PDB entry 1YVQ | X-ray diffraction, 1.80 A resolution | chains C and D of the 4 polymer chains in the assembly

[Chain C]
Name: Hemoglobin alpha chain
Source organism: Homo sapiens
UniProt: P69905 (HBA_HUMAN); numbering as in UniProt (aligned over 1-141)
Amino-acid sequence (141 residues; each row starts with the number of its first residue):
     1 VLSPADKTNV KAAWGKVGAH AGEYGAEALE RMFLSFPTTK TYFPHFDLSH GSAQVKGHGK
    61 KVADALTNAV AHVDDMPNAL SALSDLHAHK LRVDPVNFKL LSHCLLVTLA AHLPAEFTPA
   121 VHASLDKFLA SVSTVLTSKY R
Metal / ion sites: heme Fe: His87 (together with carbon monoxide)
Small-molecule neighbours: carbon monoxide / heme: Leu29, Met32, Thr39, Tyr42, Phe43, Phe46, His58, Lys61, Val62, Ala65, Leu66, Leu83, Leu86, His87, Leu91, Val93, Asn97, Phe98, Leu101, Leu105, Leu136

[Chain D]
Name: Hemoglobin beta chain
Source organism: Homo sapiens
UniProt: P68871 (HBB_HUMAN); residues 1-146 here = UniProt positions 1-146
Amino-acid sequence (146 residues; numbered 1 to 146; the number before each row is that of its first residue):
     1 VHLTPEEKSA VTALWGKVNV DEVGGKALGR LLVVYPWTQR FFESFGDLST PDAVMGNPKV
    61 KAHGKKVLGA FSDGLAHLDN LKGTFATLSE LHCDKLHVDP ENFRLLGNVL VCVLAHHFGK
   121 EFTPPVQAAY QKVVAGVANA LAHKYH
Differences from the reference sequence: engineered mutation Lys26 (Glu in P68871)
Metal / ion sites: heme Fe: His92 (together with carbon monoxide)
Small-molecule neighbours: carbon monoxide / heme: Leu28, Leu31, Thr38, Phe41, Phe42, Phe45, His63, Lys66, Val67, Ala70, Phe71, Phe85, Leu88, Leu91, His92, Leu96, Val98, Asn102, Phe103, Leu106, Val137, Leu141

[Interface between chain C and chain D]
Residue-residue contacts (40):
  Glu30(C) - Pro124(D)
  Arg31(C) - Phe122(D)  hydrogen bond (side chain-backbone)
  Arg31(C) - Thr123(D)
  Arg31(C) - Pro124(D)
  Arg31(C) - Gln127(D)  hydrogen bond
  Leu34(C) - Pro124(D)  hydrophobic
  Leu34(C) - Pro125(D)
  Leu34(C) - Ala128(D)
  Ser35(C) - Gln127(D)
  Ser35(C) - Ala128(D)
  Ser35(C) - Gln131(D)
  Phe36(C) - Gln131(D)
  Lys99(C) - Glu101(D)  salt bridge
  Lys99(C) - Arg104(D)
  His103(C) - Asn108(D)
  His103(C) - Val111(D)
  His103(C) - Gln127(D)
  His103(C) - Gln131(D)  hydrogen bond
  Cys104(C) - Gln127(D)
  Val107(C) - Val111(D)  hydrophobic
  Val107(C) - Ala115(D)
  Val107(C) - Gln127(D)
  Ala110(C) - Cys112(D)
  Ala110(C) - Ala115(D)
  Ala110(C) - His116(D)
  Ala111(C) - Ala115(D)
  Ala111(C) - Gly119(D)
  Pro114(C) - His116(D)  hydrogen bond (backbone-side chain)
  Phe117(C) - Arg30(D)  hydrogen bond (backbone-side chain)
  Phe117(C) - His116(D)
  Thr118(C) - Arg30(D)
  Pro119(C) - Arg30(D)
  Pro119(C) - Val33(D)
  Pro119(C) - Met55(D)  hydrophobic
  Ala120(C) - Pro51(D)  hydrophobic
  His122(C) - Arg30(D)  hydrogen bond
  His122(C) - Val34(D)
  Ala123(C) - Val33(D)
  Ala123(C) - Val34(D)  hydrophobic
  Asp126(C) - Tyr35(D)
Interface residues without a listed pair, chain C (20 interface residues in all): Leu106
Interface residues without a listed pair, chain D (23 interface residues in all): Val109, Lys120

[In short]
The interface between chain C and chain D involves 20 residues on one side and 23 on the other; the contacts
include 6 hydrogen bonds and 1 salt bridge. Polar contacts include Lys99(C)-Glu101(D), Arg31(C)-Phe122(D) and
Arg31(C)-Gln127(D). Ligands of chain C: carbon monoxide / heme.
Chain C is Hemoglobin alpha chain and chain D is Hemoglobin beta chain, both from Homo sapiens; the structure,
The low salt (PEG) crystal structure of CO Hemoglobin E (betaE26K) approaching physiological pH (pH 7.5), was
determined by X-ray diffraction.
